PDB entry 4LOO | X-ray diffraction, 1.95 A resolution | chains A and B

# Chain A
Molecule: Mitogen-activated protein kinase 14
Organism: Mus musculus
Notes: EC 2.7.11.24; fragment: kinase domain (1-360)
UniProt: P47811 (MK14_MOUSE); residue numbers follow UniProt; this construct covers 1-360
Chain sequence (361 residues; row label = number of the first residue in the row; numbering starts at 0):
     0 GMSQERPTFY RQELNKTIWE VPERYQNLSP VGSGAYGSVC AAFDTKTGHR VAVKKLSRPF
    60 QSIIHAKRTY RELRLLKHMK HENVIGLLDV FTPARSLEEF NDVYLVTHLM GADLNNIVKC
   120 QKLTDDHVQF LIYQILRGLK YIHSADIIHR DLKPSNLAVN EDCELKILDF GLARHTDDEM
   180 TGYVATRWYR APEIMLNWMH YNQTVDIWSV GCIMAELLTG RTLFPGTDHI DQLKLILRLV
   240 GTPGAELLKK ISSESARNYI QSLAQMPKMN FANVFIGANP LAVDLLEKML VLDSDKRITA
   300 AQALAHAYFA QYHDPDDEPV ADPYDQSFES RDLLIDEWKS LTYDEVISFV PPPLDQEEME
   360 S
Disordered / not traced: 0-4, 354-360
Sequence notes: expression tag (0)
Residues lining bound ligands: sb220025 (SB4; 4-(4-fluorophenyl)-1-(4-piperidinyl)-5-(2-amino-4-pyrimidinyl)-imidazole): Val-30, Ser-32, Gly-33, Val-38, Ala-51, Val-52, Lys-53, Leu-75, Ile-84, Leu-86, Leu-104, Val-105, Thr-106, His-107, Leu-108, Met-109, Asp-112, Ser-154, Leu-167
Reported in the primary citation:
  - mutagenesis - I275G: decreased catalytic activity on TAB1(371-416)
  - specificity-determining residues: Thr-218, Ile-275 (by similarity / conservation)
  - contacts within the chain: Lys-53/Glu-71 (salt bridge), Asp-150/Thr-185
  - conformationally variable residues (helix shift, loop rearrangement): Glu-71, Leu-171 to Val-183, Tyr-182 to Thr-185
  - post-translational modification sites: Thr-180, Tyr-182
  - mutagenesis - T106M: abolished binding to SB203580 (citing earlier work)
  - mutagenesis - K53M: abolished catalytic activity on TAB1

# Chain B
Molecule: TGF-beta-activated kinase 1 and MAP3K7-binding protein 1
UniProt: Q8CF89 (TAB1_MOUSE); residue numbers follow UniProt; this construct covers 384-412
Chain sequence (29 residues; numbered 384 to 412; the number before each row is that of its first residue):
   384 RVYPVSVPYS SAQSTSKTSV TLSLVMPSQ
Disordered / not traced: 396-402, 412
Curated features (UniProtKB/Swiss-Prot):
  - glycosylation: Ser-393 (O-linked (GlcNAc) serine)
Reported in the primary citation:
  - mutagenesis - V390A/Y392A, V408G/M409A: unchanged binding to Mitogen-activated protein kinase 14 (chain A)

# Chain A / chain B interface
Contacting residue pairs (48; chain A residue first):
  Ala-111(A) / Met-409(B)  hydrophobic
  Ala-111(A) / Pro-410(B)
  Asn-115(A) / Pro-410(B)
  Ile-116(A) / Leu-407(B)  hydrophobic
  Ile-116(A) / Met-409(B)  hydrophobic
  Ile-116(A) / Pro-410(B)
  Gln-120(A) / Leu-407(B)
  Gln-120(A) / Val-408(B)  hydrogen bond (side chain-backbone)
  Lys-121(A) / Ser-389(B)
  Lys-121(A) / Val-390(B)
  Leu-122(A) / Val-390(B)
  Leu-122(A) / Leu-407(B)  hydrophobic
  Thr-123(A) / Val-390(B)
  Asp-124(A) / Tyr-392(B)
  Asp-125(A) / Leu-405(B)
  His-126(A) / Leu-405(B)
  His-126(A) / Ser-406(B)  hydrogen bond (side chain-backbone)
  Phe-129(A) / Leu-405(B)  hydrophobic
  Asn-159(A) / Leu-407(B)
  Asn-159(A) / Met-409(B)
  Glu-160(A) / Ser-406(B)
  Glu-160(A) / Leu-407(B)  hydrogen bond (backbone-backbone)
  Glu-160(A) / Met-409(B)
  Cys-162(A) / Leu-405(B)  hydrophobic
  Cys-162(A) / Leu-407(B)  hydrophobic
  Leu-217(A) / Val-388(B)
  Leu-217(A) / Ser-389(B)  hydrogen bond (backbone-backbone)
  Thr-218(A) / Tyr-386(B)
  Thr-218(A) / Pro-387(B)
  Thr-218(A) / Ser-389(B)  hydrogen bond (backbone-side chain)
  Gly-219(A) / Ser-389(B)  hydrogen bond (backbone-side chain)
  Leu-222(A) / Tyr-386(B)  hydrophobic
  Met-268(A) / Arg-384(B)
  Asn-272(A) / Val-385(B)
  Val-273(A) / Arg-384(B)
  Val-273(A) / Val-385(B)
  Val-273(A) / Tyr-386(B)  hydrogen bond (backbone-backbone)
  Phe-274(A) / Tyr-386(B)
  Phe-274(A) / Val-388(B)
  Ile-275(A) / Tyr-386(B)
  Ile-275(A) / Pro-387(B)
  Ile-275(A) / Val-388(B)  hydrogen bond (backbone-backbone)
  Gly-276(A) / Val-388(B)
  Gly-276(A) / Pro-391(B)
  Gly-276(A) / Tyr-392(B)  hydrogen bond (backbone-backbone)
  Ala-277(A) / Val-388(B)  hydrophobic
  Asn-278(A) / Tyr-392(B)
  Tyr-311(A) / Leu-405(B)
Also at the interface, not in a pair above, chain A (32 interface residues in all): Gly-110, Cys-119, Val-158, Asp-161, Leu-216
Interface features reported in the paper:
  - interface residues, chain A: Ile-275(A)
  - hot spots on chain B (mutagenesis) - V390A/Y392A/V408G/M409A: abolished binding to Mitogen-activated protein kinase 14 (chain A)

# Overview
The interface between chain A and chain B involves 32 residues on one side and 15 on the other, with 9
hydrogen bonds. Polar contacts include Gln-120(A)/Val-408(B), His-126(A)/Ser-406(B) and Thr-218(A)/Ser-389(B).
Ligands of chain A: sb220025. From the paper: I275G of chain A reduces catalytic activity on TAB1(371-416);
the interface residue Ile-275(A); 6 substitutions were tested in all.
Here chain A is Mitogen-activated protein kinase 14 (Mus musculus) and chain B is TGF-beta-activated kinase 1
and MAP3K7-binding protein 1. Entry 4LOO (Structural basis of autoactivation of p38 alpha induced by TAB1
(Monoclinic crystal form)) was determined by X-ray diffraction, deposited together with 4LOP and 4LOQ.
